7YEZ - chains E and U of the 22 polymer chains in the assembly; structure by electron microscopy, 3.40 A resolution.

== Chain E ==
Molecule: RNA helicase
From: Mammalian orthoreovirus 3
Notes: EC 3.6.4.13
Reference sequence: C9E874 (C9E874_9REOV); numbering as in UniProt (aligned over 1-1275)
Amino-acid sequence (1275 residues; row label = number of the first residue in the row):
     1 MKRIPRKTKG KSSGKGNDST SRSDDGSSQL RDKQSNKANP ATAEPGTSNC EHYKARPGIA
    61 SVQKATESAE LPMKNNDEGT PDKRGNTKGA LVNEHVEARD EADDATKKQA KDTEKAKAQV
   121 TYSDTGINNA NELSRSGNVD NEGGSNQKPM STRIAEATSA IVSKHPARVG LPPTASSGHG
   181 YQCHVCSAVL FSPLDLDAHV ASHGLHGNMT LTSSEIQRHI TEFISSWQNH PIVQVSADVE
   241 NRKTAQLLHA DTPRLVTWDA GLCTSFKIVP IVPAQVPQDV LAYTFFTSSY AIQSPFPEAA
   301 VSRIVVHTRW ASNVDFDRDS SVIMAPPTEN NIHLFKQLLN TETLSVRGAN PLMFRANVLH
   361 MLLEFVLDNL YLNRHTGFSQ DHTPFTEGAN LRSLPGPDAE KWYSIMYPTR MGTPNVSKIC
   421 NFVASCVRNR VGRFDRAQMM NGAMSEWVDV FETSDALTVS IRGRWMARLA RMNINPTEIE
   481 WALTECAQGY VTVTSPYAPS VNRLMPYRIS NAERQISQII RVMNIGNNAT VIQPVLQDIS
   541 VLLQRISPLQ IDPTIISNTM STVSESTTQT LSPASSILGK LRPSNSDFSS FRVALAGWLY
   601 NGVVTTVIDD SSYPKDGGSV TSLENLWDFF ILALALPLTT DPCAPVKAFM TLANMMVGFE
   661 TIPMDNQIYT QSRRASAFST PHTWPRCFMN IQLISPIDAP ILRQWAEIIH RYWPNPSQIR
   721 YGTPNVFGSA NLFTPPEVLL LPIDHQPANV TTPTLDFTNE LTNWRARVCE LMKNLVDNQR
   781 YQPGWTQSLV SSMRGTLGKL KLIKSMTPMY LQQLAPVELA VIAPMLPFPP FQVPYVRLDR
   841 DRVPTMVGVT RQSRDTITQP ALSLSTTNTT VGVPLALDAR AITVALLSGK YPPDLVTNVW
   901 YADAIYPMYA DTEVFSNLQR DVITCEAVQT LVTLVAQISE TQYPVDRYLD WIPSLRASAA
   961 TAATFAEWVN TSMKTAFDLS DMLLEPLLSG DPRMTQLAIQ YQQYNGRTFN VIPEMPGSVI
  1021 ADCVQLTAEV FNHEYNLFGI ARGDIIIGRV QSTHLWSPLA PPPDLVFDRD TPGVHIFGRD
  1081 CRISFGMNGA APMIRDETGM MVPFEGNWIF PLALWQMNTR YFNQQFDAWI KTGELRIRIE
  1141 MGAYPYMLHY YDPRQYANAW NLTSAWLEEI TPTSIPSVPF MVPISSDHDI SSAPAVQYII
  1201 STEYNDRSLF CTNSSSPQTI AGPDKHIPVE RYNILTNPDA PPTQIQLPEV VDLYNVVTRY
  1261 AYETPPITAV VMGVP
Disordered / not traced: 1-215

== Chain U ==
Molecule: Mu-2 protein
From: Mammalian orthoreovirus 3
Reference sequence: C9E872 (C9E872_9VIRU); residue numbers follow UniProt; this construct covers 1-736
Amino-acid sequence (736 residues; each row starts with the number of its first residue):
     1 MAYIAVPAVV DSRSSEAIGL LESFGVDAGS DANDVSYQDH DYVVDQLQYM LDGYEAGDVI
    61 DALVYRNWLH HSVYCLLPPK SQLLEYWKSN PSVIPDNVDR RLRKRLMLKK DLRKDDEYNQ
   121 LARAFKISDV YAPLISSTTS PMTMIQNLNQ GEIVYTTTDR VIGARVLLYA PRKYYASTLS
   181 FTMTRCVLPF GKEVSRVPHS RFNVGTFPSI ATPKCSVMSG VDIESIPNEF IKLFYQRVKS
   241 IHANILNDIS PQIVSDMINR KRLRVHTPSN RRAAQLMHLP YHVKRGASHV DVYRVDVVNV
   301 LFEVVDVADG LRSVSRKLIM HTVPVCILEL LGIEIADYCI RQEDGMFTDW FLLLTMLSDG
   361 LTDRRTHCQY LINPSSMPPD VILNISITGF INRHTIDVMP DVYDFIKPIG AVLPKGSFKS
   421 TIMRVLDSIS VLGVKIMPRA HVVDSDEVGE QMEPTFEHAV MEIYKGIAGV DSLDDLTKWV
   481 LNSDLVPHDD RLGQLFQAFL PLAKDLLAPM ARQFYDNSMS EGRLLTFAHA DSELLNANYF
   541 GHLLRLKIPY ITEVNLMIRK NREGGELFQL VLSYLYKMYA TSAQPKWFGS LLRLLICPWL
   601 HMEKLIGEAD PASTSAEIGW HVPREQLMQD GWCGCEDGFI PYVSIRAPRL VIEELMEKNW
   661 GQYHAQVIVT DQLVVGEPRR VSAKAVIKGN HLPVKLISRF ACFTLTSKYE MRLPCGHSTG
   721 RGAAYNARLA FRSDLA
Disordered / not traced: 1, 179-195, 260-288, 628-636, 712-721, 735-736

== How chain E and chain U interact ==
Contacting residue pairs (48):
  His219(E) - Ser483(U)
  His219(E) - Leu485(U)
  Ile220(E) - Met377(U)  hydrophobic
  Ile220(E) - Leu485(U)  hydrophobic
  Ile220(E) - Met557(U)  hydrophobic
  Thr221(E) - Pro379(U)
  Glu222(E) - Asp484(U)
  Phe223(E) - Asp484(U)
  Phe223(E) - Leu485(U)
  Phe223(E) - Val486(U)  hydrophobic
  Phe223(E) - Met557(U)  hydrophobic
  Phe223(E) - Tyr574(U)
  Ile224(E) - Asn373(U)
  Ile224(E) - Pro379(U)  hydrophobic
  Ile224(E) - Val554(U)  hydrophobic
  Ser226(E) - Val486(U)
  Trp227(E) - Ile551(U)  hydrophobic
  Ile232(E) - Thr366(U)
  His249(E) - Arg237(U)  hydrogen bond
  His249(E) - Ile241(U)
  Asp251(E) - Ser240(U)
  Thr252(E) - Ser240(U)  hydrogen bond (backbone-backbone)
  Thr252(E) - Ile241(U)
  Thr252(E) - His242(U)
  Pro253(E) - Asn244(U)  hydrogen bond (backbone-side chain)
  Arg254(E) - Ala243(U)  hydrogen bond (side chain-backbone)
  Arg254(E) - Asn244(U)
  Arg254(E) - Asp248(U)  salt bridge
  Leu255(E) - Asn244(U)  hydrogen bond (backbone-side chain)
  Val256(E) - Asn244(U)
  Asp315(E) - Asp248(U)
  Asp319(E) - Arg365(U)  salt bridge
  Asp319(E) - His367(U)  salt bridge
  Glu329(E) - Arg312(U)
  Asn330(E) - Ser313(U)
  His333(E) - Val314(U)  hydrogen bond (side chain-backbone)
  His333(E) - Ser315(U)
  Arg347(E) - Asp309(U)  salt bridge
  Glu364(E) - Arg365(U)  salt bridge
  Pro907(E) - Ser140(U)
  Ala910(E) - Tyr65(U)  hydrogen bond (backbone-side chain)
  Ala910(E) - Met142(U)  hydrophobic
  Thr975(E) - His367(U)
  Thr1264(E) - Ile245(U)
  Pro1265(E) - Ile245(U)
  Pro1266(E) - Ile210(U)
  Pro1266(E) - Ile245(U)  hydrophobic
  Thr1268(E) - Tyr65(U)  hydrogen bond
Also at the interface, not in a pair above, chain E (45 interface residues in all): Gln217, Gln228, His230, Ala250, Phe316, Gln337, Val346, Arg545, Asp911, Thr912, Ser916, Asp978, Met1147, His1149, Ala1269
Also at the interface, not in a pair above, chain U (41 interface residues in all): Asp58, Thr143, Ala211, Lys239, Asp306, Leu311, Arg364, Cys368, Pro378, Glu553

== Summary ==
Chain E and chain U form an interface of 45 and 41 residues respectively; the contacts include 8 hydrogen
bonds and 5 salt bridges. Among the polar pairs are Arg254(E)-Asp248(U), Asp319(E)-Arg365(U) and
Asp319(E)-His367(U).
Here chain E is RNA helicase and chain U is Mu-2 protein, both from Mammalian orthoreovirus 3. Entry 7YEZ (In
situ structure of polymerase complex of mammalian reovirus in the reloaded state) was determined by electron
microscopy (same publication as 7YED, 7YEV, 7YF0 and 7YFE).
